9CT6 - chains E and J of the 12 polymer chains in the assembly; structure by electron microscopy, 3.56 A resolution.

Chain E (and J):
Protein: Stimulator of interferon genes protein
Organism: Homo sapiens
Notes: chain J of this document is another copy of the same molecule, construct and numbering; everything in this record applies to it too
Reference sequence: Q86WV6 (STING_HUMAN); residue numbers follow UniProt; this construct covers 1-344
Chain sequence (363 residues; each row starts with the number of its first residue):
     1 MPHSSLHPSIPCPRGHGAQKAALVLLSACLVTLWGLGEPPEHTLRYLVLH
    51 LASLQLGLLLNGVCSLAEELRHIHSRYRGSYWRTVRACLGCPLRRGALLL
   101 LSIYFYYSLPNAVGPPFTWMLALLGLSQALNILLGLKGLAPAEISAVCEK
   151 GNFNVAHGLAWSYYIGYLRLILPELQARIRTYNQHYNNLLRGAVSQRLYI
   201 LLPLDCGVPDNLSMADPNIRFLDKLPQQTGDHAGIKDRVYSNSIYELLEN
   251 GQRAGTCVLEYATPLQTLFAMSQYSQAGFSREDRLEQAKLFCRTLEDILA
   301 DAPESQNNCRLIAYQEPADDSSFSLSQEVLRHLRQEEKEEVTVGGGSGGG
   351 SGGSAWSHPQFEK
Not modelled in the structure: 1-4, 189-191, 228-237, 318-322, 334-363 (chain J: 1-4, 111-115, 189-191, 228-237, 318-322, 334-363)
Differences from the reference sequence: expression tag (345-363)
UniProt features mapped onto this chain:
  - region: Glu-340 to Gly-344 (C-terminal tail (CTT))
  - binding site (2',3'-cGAMP): Ser-162, Tyr-167, Arg-238, Thr-263
  - binding site (3',3'-c-di-GMP): Ser-162, Tyr-167, Arg-238 to Ser-241, Thr-263
  - binding site (2',3'-cUAMP): Tyr-167, Arg-238, Thr-263
  - modified residue: Thr-229 (Phosphothreonine), Ser-241 (Phosphoserine)
  - lipidation (S-palmitoyl cysteine): Cys-88, Cys-91
  - cross-link (Glycyl lysine isopeptide (Lys-Gly)): Lys-20 (interchain with G-Cter in ubiquitin), Lys-150 (interchain with G-Cter in ubiquitin), Lys-236 (interchain with G-Cter in ubiquitin), Lys-338 (interchain with G-Cter in SUMO)
  - natural variant: Val-147 (V147L: In SAVI), Asn-154 (N154S: In SAVI), Val-155 (V155M: In SAVI), His-232 (H232R: Activated by both 2'-3' linked cGAMP and 3'-3' linked cGAMP), Arg-284 (R284S: Found in a 9-month-old patient who died following a fever and severe neck abscess without indication of any severe bacterial infection)
  - mutagenesis: Ile-10 (I10Q: Abolished ability to induce the production of type I interferon), Arg-14 (R14A: Abolished ability to induce the production of type I interferon), Lys-20 (K20R: Does not affect amount of ubiquitination), Leu-26 (L26A: Reduced homooligomerization and activation in presence of coumpond C53), Leu-30 (L30A: Reduced homooligomerization and activation in presence of coumpond C53), Leu-44 (L44A: Reduced homooligomerization and activation in presence of coumpond C53), Glu-68 (E68A: Abolished ability to induce the production of type I interferon), Glu-69 (E69A: Abolished ability to induce the production of type I interferon), Arg-76 to Arg-78 (Abolishes the endoplasmic reticulum location), Cys-91 (C91S: Abolished inhibition by small-molecule H-151; abolished palmitoylation), Tyr-104 (Y104A: Reduced homooligomerization and activation in presence of coumpond C53), Lys-137 (K137R: Does not affect amount of ubiquitination), 24 further mutagenesis entries in UniProt
Residues lining bound ligands:
  - 9IM (1-[(2-chloro-6-fluorophenyl)methyl]-3,3-dimethyl-2-oxo-N-[(2,4,6-trifluorophenyl)methyl]-2,3-dihydro-1H-indole-6-carboxamide): Tyr-46, Leu-49, His-50, Ser-53, Asn-111, Val-113, Pro-115, Met-120, Leu-123, Leu-124, Ser-127
  - A1AZ0 (1-[(2E)-4-{5-carbamoyl-2-[(1-ethyl-3-methyl-1H-pyrazole-5-carbonyl)amino]-7-methoxy-1H-1,3-benzimidazol-1-yl}but-2-en-1-yl]-2-[(1-ethyl-3-methyl-1H-pyrazole-5-carbonyl)amino]-7-[3-(morpholin-4-yl)propoxy]-1H-1,3-benzimidazole-5-carboxamide): Leu-159, Ser-162, Tyr-163, Gly-166, Tyr-167, Arg-238, Val-239, Tyr-240, Ser-241, Thr-263, Pro-264

Chain E / chain J interface:
Contacting residue pairs (7):
  Pro-209(E) / Gln-306(J)
  Asp-210(E) / Gln-306(J)
  Met-214(E) / Arg-180(J)
  Phe-269(E) / Asp-301(J)
  Phe-269(E) / Pro-303(J)  hydrophobic
  Gln-273(E) / Asp-301(J)
  Gln-273(E) / Pro-303(J)
Interface residues without a listed pair, chain J (5 interface residues in all): Gln-176

Summary:
Chain E and chain J each contribute 5 residues to their interface. Chain E binds compound A1AZ0 and compound
9IM. From UniProt: 4 residues binding 2',3'-cGAMP, 7 residues binding 3',3'-c-di-GMP, 3 residues binding
2',3'-cUAMP and 45 mutagenesis sites on chain E.
Both chains are Stimulator of interferon genes protein (Homo sapiens). Entry 9CT6 (HsSTING with diABZI and
C53, apart conformation) was determined by electron microscopy, deposited together with 9CT3, 9CT4 and 9CT5.
